Entry 6T48 (X-ray diffraction, 2.17 A resolution); this record covers chains A and B of the 4 polymer chains in the assembly.

# Chain A
Molecule: VP1
From: Enterovirus F
Notes: EC 3.4.22.29, 3.6.1.15, 3.4.22.28, 2.7.7.48
Reference sequence: Q2LKZ0 (Q2LKZ0_9ENTO); residues 1-275 here correspond to UniProt positions 559-833 (UniProt number = residue number + 558)
Chain sequence (275 residues; numbered 1 to 275; the number before each row is that of its first residue):
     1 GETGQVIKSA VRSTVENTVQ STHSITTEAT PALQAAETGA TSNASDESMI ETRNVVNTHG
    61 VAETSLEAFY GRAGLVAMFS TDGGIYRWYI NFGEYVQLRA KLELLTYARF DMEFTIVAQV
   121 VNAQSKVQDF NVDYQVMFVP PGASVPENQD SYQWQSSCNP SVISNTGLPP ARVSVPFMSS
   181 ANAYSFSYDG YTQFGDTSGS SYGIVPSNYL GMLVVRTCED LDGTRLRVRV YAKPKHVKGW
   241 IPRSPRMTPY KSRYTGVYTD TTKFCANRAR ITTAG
Not modelled in the structure: 1-3, 275
Ion coordination: K+ site 1: T14, V15, N17, N57; K+ site 2: T30, P31, L33 (shared with 2 residues of chain D); K+ site 3: S42 (shared with 2 residues of chain C)
Small-molecule neighbours:
  - cysteine (CYS): M247, T248, P249
  - cysteine / glycine: M247, T248, P249, F264, C265
  - glycine (GLY): M247, F264, C265
  - glutathione (GSH): L75, M78, Y95, D150, S151, Y152, W154, Q155, R216, R229

# Chain B
Molecule: VP2
From: Enterovirus F
Notes: EC 3.4.22.29, 3.6.1.15, 3.4.22.28, 2.7.7.48
Reference sequence: Q2LKZ0 (Q2LKZ0_9ENTO); residues 1-244 here correspond to UniProt positions 72-315 (UniProt number = residue number + 71)
Chain sequence (244 residues; each row starts with the number of its first residue):
     1 SAEACGYSDR VAQLTLGNST ITTQEAANIV VGYGRWPTSL RDTDATAVDK PTQPGVSAER
    61 FYTLPSVQWT NSFKGHYWKL PDALSELGLF GQNLQFHYLY RGGWVIHVQC NATKFHQGTL
   121 LVVATPEHKI QSAESPAFAR TNPGEQGAAY QFPFTFEDGT ALGNALIYPH QWVNLRTNNS
   181 ATLVLPYVNA LPMDSGIRHN NWTLSVIPIV PLEYAAGATT YVPITVTIAP MCTEYNGLRA
   241 AVTQ
Ion coordination: K+ near Q53 (its only coordinating residue here)

# How chain A and chain B interact
Pairs across the interface (105; chain A residue first):
  G4(A) with G34(B); R35(B); W36(B), hydrogen bond (backbone-backbone); T38(B)
  Q5(A) with Y33(B), hydrogen bond (side chain-backbone); G34(B), hydrogen bond (side chain-backbone); R35(B), hydrogen bond
  V6(A) with G34(B), hydrogen bond (backbone-backbone); W36(B)
  I7(A) with G34(B)
  A36(A) with W172(B)
  E37(A) with Q171(B); W172(B), hydrogen bond (backbone-backbone); N174(B), hydrogen bond; T177(B), hydrogen bond; N178(B)
  T38(A) with A27(B); V30(B); H170(B); Q171(B), hydrogen bond (backbone-side chain)
  G39(A) with H170(B)
  T106(A) with E127(B)
  Y107(A) with E127(B), hydrogen bond; V188(B); N189(B); A190(B), hydrophobic
  A181(A) with A190(B); L191(B), hydrophobic
  N182(A) with A190(B), hydrogen bond (backbone-backbone); L191(B); P192(B)
  A183(A) with A190(B)
  S187(A) with E127(B), hydrogen bond (side chain-backbone); K129(B)
  Y188(A) with E127(B); K129(B); R198(B); H199(B)
  D189(A) with K79(B), salt bridge; E127(B), hydrogen bond (backbone-side chain); H128(B); H199(B); N200(B), hydrogen bond (backbone-backbone); T203(B)
  G190(A) with R198(B)
  Y191(A) with F138(B); T141(B), hydrogen bond; N142(B); R198(B), hydrogen bond (backbone-backbone); Q244(B)
  Q193(A) with R198(B)
  F194(A) with Y98(B), hydrophobic; S195(B); I197(B), hydrophobic; R198(B)
  T197(A) with F138(B)
  G199(A) with S135(B); P136(B)
  Y202(A) with H128(B); K129(B); I130(B), hydrogen bond (side chain-backbone); P136(B), hydrophobic; T141(B)
  I241(A) with Y33(B); V188(B), hydrophobic
  P242(A) with I167(B); Y168(B)
  R243(A) with T125(B); P126(B), hydrogen bond (side chain-backbone); E127(B), hydrogen bond (side chain-backbone); Y168(B)
  S244(A) with T160(B); A161(B), hydrogen bond (side chain-backbone); N164(B); I167(B); Y168(B), hydrogen bond (backbone-side chain)
  P245(A) with T160(B); N164(B)
  R246(A) with Q131(B); D158(B); G159(B)
  M247(A) with G159(B), hydrogen bond (backbone-backbone); T160(B); A161(B); N164(B)
  T248(A) with G159(B), hydrogen bond (side chain-backbone)
  G256(A) with Q131(B), hydrogen bond (backbone-side chain)
  V257(A) with Q131(B); A133(B); E134(B)
  Y258(A) with Q131(B); S132(B); F152(B); T155(B), hydrogen bond; E157(B); D158(B); G159(B)
  D260(A) with F152(B); T155(B)
  T261(A) with F154(B)
  T262(A) with F154(B)
  K263(A) with F154(B)
  F264(A) with F154(B), hydrophobic; T160(B); A161(B), hydrophobic
Also at the interface, not in a pair above, chain A (45 interface residues in all): S185, F186, T192, S200, G203, K251
Also at the interface, not in a pair above, chain B (55 interface residues in all): N28, A165

# Summary
The interface between chain A and chain B involves 45 residues on one side and 55 on the other; the contacts
include 25 hydrogen bonds and 1 salt bridge. Among the polar pairs are D189(A)-K79(B), Q5(A)-Y33(B) and
Q5(A)-G34(B).
Chain A is VP1 and chain B is VP2, both from Enterovirus F; the structure, Bovine enterovirus F3 in complex
with glutathione and a Cysteinylglycine dipeptide, was determined by X-ray diffraction together with 6T40 and
6T4C from the same study.
